PDB entry 4DR7 | X-ray diffraction, 3.75 A resolution | chains A and Q of the 25 polymer chains in the assembly

[Chain A]
Molecule: 16S rRNA
Source organism: Thermus thermophilus
Sequence (1522 nucleotides; row label = number of the first residue in the row; note: 42 numbers in that range are skipped by the numbering (no residue carries them; nothing is unmodelled there); a row labelled like 190A-190L holds insertion residues (190A, then the next letters in order); numbering starts at 0):
     0 UUUGUUGGAGAGUUUGAUCCUGGCUCAGGGUGAACGCUGGCGGCGUGCCU
    50 AAGACAUGCAAGUCGUGCGGG
    73 CCGCGGGGUUUU
    88 ACUCCG
    95 UGGUC
   101 AGCGGCGGACGGGUGAGUAACGCGUGGGU
  129A G
   130 ACCUACCCGGAAGAGGGGGACAACCCGGGGAAACUCGGGCUAAUCCCCCA
   180 UGUGGACCCGC
190A-190L CCCUUGGGGUGU
   191 GUCCAAAGGGCUUU
   216 GCCCGCUUCCGGAUGGGCCCGCGUCCCAUCAGCUAGUUGGUGGGGUAAUG
   266 GCCCACCAAGGCGACGACGGGUAGCCGGUCUGAGAGGAUGGCCGGCCACA
   316 GGGGCACUGAGACACGGGCCCCACUCCUACGGGAGGCAGCAGUUAGGAAU
   366 CUUCCGCAAUGGGCGCAAGCCUGACGGAGCGACGCCGCUUGGAGGAAGAA
   416 GCCCUUCGGGGUGUAAACUCCUGAA
   442 CCCGGGACGAAACCCCCGACGA
   474 GGGGACUGACGGUACCGGG
   494 GUAAUAGCGCCGGCCAACUCCGUGCCAGCAGCCGCGGUAAUACGGAGGGC
   544 GCGAGCGUUACCCGGAUUCACUGGGCGUAAAGGGCGUGUAGGCGGCCUGG
   594 GGCGUCCCAUGUGAAAGACCACGGCUCAACCGUGGGGGAGCGUGGGAUAC
   644 GCUCAGGCUAGACGGUGGGAGAGGGUGGUGGAAUUCCCGGAGUAGCGGUG
   694 AAAUGCGCAGAUACCGGGAGGAACGCCGAUGGCGAAGGCAGCCACCUGGU
   744 CCACCCGUGACGCUGAGGCGCGAAAGCGUGGGGAGCAAACCGGAUUAGAU
   794 ACCCGGGUAGUCCACGCCCUAAACGAUGCGCGCUAGGUCUCUGGGUCU
   848 CCUGGGGGCCGAAGCUAACGCGUUAAGCGCGCCGCCUGGGGAGUACGGCC
   898 GCAAGGCUGAAACUCAAAGGAAUUGACGGGGGCCCGCACAAGCGGUGGAG
   948 CAUGUGGUUUAAUUCGAAGXAACGCGAAGAACCUUACCAGGCCUUGACAU
   998 GCUAGG
 1003A G
  1004 AACCCGGGUGAAAGCCUGGGGUGCCCC
1030A-1030D GCGA
  1031 GGGGAGCCCUAGCACAGGUGCUGCAUGGCCGUCGUCAGCUCGUGCCGUGA
  1081 GGUGUUGGGUUAAGUCCCGCAACGAGCGCAACCCCCGCCGUUAGUUGCCA
  1131 GCGGUUCGGCCGGGCACUCUAACGGGACUGCCCGCGAAA
  1171 GCGGGAGGAAGGAGGGGACGACGUCUGGUCAGCAUGGCCCUUACGGCCUG
  1221 GGCGACACACGUGCUACAAUGCCCACUACAAAGCGAUGCCACCCGGCAAC
  1271 GGGGAGCUAAUCGCAAAAAGGUGGGCCCAGUUCGGAUUGGGGUCUGCAAC
  1321 CCGACCCCAUGAAGCCGGAAUCGCUAGUAAUCGCGGAUCAG
 1361A C
  1362 CAUGCCGCGGUGAAUACGUUCCCGGGCCUUGUACACACXGCCXGUXACGC
  1412 CAUGGGAGCGGGCUCUACCCGAAGUCGCCGGG
  1446 AGCCUACGGG
  1459 CAGGCGCCGAGGGUAGGGCCCGUGACUGGGGCGAAGUCGUAACAAGGUAG
  1509 CUGUACCGGAAGGUGCGGCUGGAUCCACUCCUUUCU
Unresolved in the structure: 0-4, 1541-1544
Modified / non-standard residues: PSU (pseudouridine-5'-monophosphate) at position 516, 7MG (7N-methyl-8-hydroguanosine-5'-monophosphate) at position 527, M2G (N2-dimethylguanosine-5'-monophosphate) at position 966, 5MC (5-methylcytidine-5'-monophosphate) at position 967, 2MG (2N-methylguanosine-5'-monophosphate) at position 1207, 5MC (5-methylcytidine-5'-monophosphate) at position 1400, 4OC (4n,o2'-methylcytidine-5'-monophosphate) at position 1402, 5MC (5-methylcytidine-5'-monophosphate) at position 1404, 5MC (5-methylcytidine-5'-monophosphate) at position 1407, UR3 (3-methyluridine-5'-monophoshate) at position 1498, MA6 (6N-dimethyladenosine-5'-monophoshate) at position 1518, MA6 (6N-dimethyladenosine-5'-monophoshate) at position 1519, PSU (pseudouridine-5'-monophosphate) at position 1540, PSU (pseudouridine-5'-monophosphate) at position 1541
Sequence notes: conflict C1534 (A2157 in M26923.1), A1535 (C2158 in M26923.1)
Metal / ion sites: Mg2+ site 1 near U5 (its only coordinating residue here); Mg2+ site 2: U12, G21; Mg2+ site 3 near G21 (its only coordinating residue here); Mg2+ site 4: C48, G115; Mg2+ site 5: A59, U387; Mg2+ site 6 near G61 (its only coordinating residue here); Mg2+ site 7 near U62 (its only coordinating residue here); Mg2+ site 8 near U65 (its only coordinating residue here); Mg2+ site 9: G107, G324, G326; Mg2+ site 10 near A109 (its only coordinating residue here); Mg2+ site 11 near G111 (its only coordinating residue here); Mg2+ site 12 near G113 (its only coordinating residue here); 102 more Mg2+ sites not listed
Ligand contacts: streptomycin (SRY): U12, U13, U14, C526, 7MG_527, C912, A913, A914, A915, C1490, G1491

[Chain Q]
Molecule: 30S ribosomal protein S17
Source organism: Thermus thermophilus
UniProtKB: Q5SHP7 (RS17_THET8); residue numbers follow UniProt; this construct covers 1-105
Chain sequence (105 residues; numbered 1 to 105; the number before each row is that of its first residue):
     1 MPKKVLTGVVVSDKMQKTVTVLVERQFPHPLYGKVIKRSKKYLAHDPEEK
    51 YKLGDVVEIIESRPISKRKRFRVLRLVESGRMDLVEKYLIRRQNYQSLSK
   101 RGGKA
Unresolved in the structure: 1, 102-105
Sequence notes: conflict Gln96 (Glu in Q5SHP7)
Metal / ion sites: Mg2+: Asp13, Glu49

[Chain A / chain Q interface]
Residue-residue contacts - 95 pairs, chain A then chain Q:
  G127(A) with Pro2(Q), hydrogen bond to the sugar; Glu61(Q), hydrogen bond to the base
  G128(A) with Pro2(Q), phosphate contact; Lys3(Q), sugar contact; Glu61(Q), sugar contact
  A130(A) with Arg63(Q), salt bridge to the phosphate; Pro64(Q), base contact
  U190E(A) with Ser62(Q), base contact; Arg63(Q), hydrogen bond to the base; Arg72(Q), hydrogen bond to the base
  G190F(A) with Arg63(Q), hydrogen bond to the base
  C234(A) with Glu61(Q), base contact; Pro64(Q), sugar contact; Arg70(Q), hydrogen bond to the phosphate
  C235(A) with Glu61(Q), sugar contact; Arg70(Q), salt bridge to the phosphate; Phe71(Q), sugar contact
  G236(A) with Lys4(Q), hydrogen bond to the sugar; Lys40(Q), salt bridge to the phosphate; Tyr42(Q), hydrogen bond to the phosphate
  C237(A) with Arg25(Q), salt bridge to the phosphate; Lys40(Q), salt bridge to the phosphate; Tyr42(Q), phosphate contact
  G238(A) with Arg25(Q), salt bridge to the phosphate
  A246(A) with Leu98(Q), hydrogen bond to the sugar; Ser99(Q), sugar contact
  G247(A) with Ser99(Q), phosphate contact; Lys100(Q), phosphate contact; Arg101(Q), salt bridge to the phosphate
  U253(A) with Met15(Q), sugar contact; Lys67(Q), phosphate contact
  G254(A) with Met15(Q), sugar contact; Gln16(Q), hydrogen bond to the sugar; Thr18(Q), hydrogen bond to the sugar; Ser66(Q), hydrogen bond to the phosphate; Lys67(Q), phosphate contact; Arg68(Q), phosphate contact; Lys69(Q), hydrogen bond to the phosphate
  G255(A) with Gln16(Q), sugar contact; Lys17(Q), hydrogen bond to the phosphate; Ile65(Q), phosphate contact; Ser66(Q), phosphate contact; Lys69(Q), salt bridge to the phosphate
  U256(A) with Lys17(Q), salt bridge to the phosphate
  U264(A) with Arg63(Q), sugar contact; Pro64(Q), hydrogen bond to the sugar
  G265(A) with Pro64(Q), sugar contact; Ile65(Q), phosphate contact; Ser66(Q), sugar contact; Lys67(Q), hydrogen bond to the sugar
  G266(A) with Lys67(Q), phosphate contact
  C267(A) with Lys67(Q), salt bridge to the phosphate
  A273(A) with Gln16(Q), sugar contact
  G275(A) with Lys14(Q), phosphate contact; Met15(Q), phosphate contact
  G276(A) with Ser12(Q), hydrogen bond to the phosphate; Met15(Q), sugar contact; Arg68(Q), hydrogen bond to the phosphate
  C277(A) with Lys41(Q), salt bridge to the phosphate; Arg68(Q), salt bridge to the phosphate; Arg92(Q), base contact
  G278(A) with Lys41(Q), salt bridge to the phosphate; Arg92(Q), base contact; Tyr95(Q), base contact
  A279(A) with Arg91(Q), salt bridge to the phosphate; Tyr95(Q), hydrogen bond to the phosphate; Leu98(Q), hydrogen bond to the base
  C280(A) with Lys37(Q), base contact; Arg38(Q), hydrogen bond to the sugar; Ser39(Q), hydrogen bond to the base; Arg91(Q), base contact
  C564(A) with Leu31(Q), sugar contact; Tyr32(Q), sugar contact
  U582(A) with Asn94(Q), hydrogen bond to the sugar
  A583(A) with Lys87(Q), salt bridge to the phosphate; Arg91(Q), sugar contact; Asn94(Q), sugar contact
  G584(A) with Lys87(Q), salt bridge to the phosphate
  G585(A) with Lys34(Q), hydrogen bond to the phosphate; Lys37(Q), phosphate contact
  C586(A) with Lys34(Q), salt bridge to the phosphate
  G597(A) with Gln26(Q), sugar contact
  U598(A) with Pro28(Q), phosphate contact
  G635(A) with Pro2(Q), sugar contact
  U636(A) with Pro2(Q), phosphate contact
  C647(A) with Arg81(Q), salt bridge to the phosphate
  A759(A) with Asn94(Q), base contact
  G760(A) with Asn94(Q), base contact; Ser97(Q), base contact; Leu98(Q), sugar contact
  C879(A) with Lys34(Q), salt bridge to the phosphate
  G895(A) with Lys100(Q), phosphate contact
  C896(A) with Lys100(Q), hydrogen bond to the sugar; Arg101(Q), hydrogen bond to the sugar
  C897(A) with Arg101(Q), sugar contact
Also at the interface, not in a pair above, chain A (50 interface residues in all): U129, C272, G301, A563, C596, G761
Also at the interface, not in a pair above, chain Q (50 interface residues in all): Thr20, Glu24, Phe27, Val35, Leu43, His45

[Overview]
Chain A and chain Q each contribute 50 residues to their interface; the contacts include 26 hydrogen bonds and
19 salt bridges. Polar contacts include G127(A)-Glu61(Q), U190E(A)-Arg63(Q) and G190F(A)-Arg63(Q). Ligands of
chain A: streptomycin. The Mg2+ site 2 is built by U12(A) and G21(A).
Chain A is 16S rRNA and chain Q is 30S ribosomal protein S17, both from Thermus thermophilus; the structure,
Crystal structure of the Thermus thermophilus (HB8) 30S ribosomal subunit with codon, crystallographically
disordered near-cognate transfer ..., was determined by X-ray diffraction (same publication as 4DR1, 4DR2,
4DR3, 4DR4, 4DR5 and 4DR6).
